Entry 6OFK (X-ray diffraction, 1.15 A resolution); this record covers chain A.

# Chain A
Protein: Green Fluorescent Protein (GFP); S65T; ih circular permutant (50-51)
Organism: Aequorea victoria
Chain sequence (251 residues; row label = number of the first residue in the row; note: 2 numbers in that range are skipped by the numbering (no residue carries them; nothing is unmodelled there); numbers below 1 keep their minus sign (Gly-9 is residue -9)):
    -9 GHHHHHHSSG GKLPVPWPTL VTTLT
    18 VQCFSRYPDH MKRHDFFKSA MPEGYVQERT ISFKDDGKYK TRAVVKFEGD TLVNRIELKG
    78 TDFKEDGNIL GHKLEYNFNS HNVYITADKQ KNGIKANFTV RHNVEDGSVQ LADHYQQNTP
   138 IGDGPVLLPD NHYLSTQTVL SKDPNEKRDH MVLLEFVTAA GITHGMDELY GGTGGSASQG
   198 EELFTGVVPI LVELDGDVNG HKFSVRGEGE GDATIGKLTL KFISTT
Not modelled in the structure: -9 to 1, 180-191, 242-243
Covalently attached groups: covalent link Thr15-Val18
Modified positions: Thr15 ({2-[(1R,2R)-1-amino-2-hydroxypropyl]-4-(4-hydroxybenzylidene)-5-oxo-4,5-dihydro-1H-imidazol-1-yl}acetic acid; CRO)

# Summary
Chain A is Green Fluorescent Protein (GFP); S65T; ih circular permutant (50-51) (Aequorea victoria); the
structure, Crystal structure of green fluorescent protein (GFP); S65T; ih circular permutant (50-51), was
determined by X-ray diffraction (same publication as 6OFL, 6OFM, 6OFN and 6OFO).
